PDB entry 6VNW | electron microscopy, 3.44 A resolution | chains I and D of the 8 polymer chains in the assembly

Chain I:
Name: Bardet-Biedl syndrome 9
From: Bos taurus
Reference sequence: E1BHJ5 (E1BHJ5_BOVIN); residue numbers follow UniProt; this construct covers 1-887
Chain sequence (887 residues; each row starts with the number of its first residue):
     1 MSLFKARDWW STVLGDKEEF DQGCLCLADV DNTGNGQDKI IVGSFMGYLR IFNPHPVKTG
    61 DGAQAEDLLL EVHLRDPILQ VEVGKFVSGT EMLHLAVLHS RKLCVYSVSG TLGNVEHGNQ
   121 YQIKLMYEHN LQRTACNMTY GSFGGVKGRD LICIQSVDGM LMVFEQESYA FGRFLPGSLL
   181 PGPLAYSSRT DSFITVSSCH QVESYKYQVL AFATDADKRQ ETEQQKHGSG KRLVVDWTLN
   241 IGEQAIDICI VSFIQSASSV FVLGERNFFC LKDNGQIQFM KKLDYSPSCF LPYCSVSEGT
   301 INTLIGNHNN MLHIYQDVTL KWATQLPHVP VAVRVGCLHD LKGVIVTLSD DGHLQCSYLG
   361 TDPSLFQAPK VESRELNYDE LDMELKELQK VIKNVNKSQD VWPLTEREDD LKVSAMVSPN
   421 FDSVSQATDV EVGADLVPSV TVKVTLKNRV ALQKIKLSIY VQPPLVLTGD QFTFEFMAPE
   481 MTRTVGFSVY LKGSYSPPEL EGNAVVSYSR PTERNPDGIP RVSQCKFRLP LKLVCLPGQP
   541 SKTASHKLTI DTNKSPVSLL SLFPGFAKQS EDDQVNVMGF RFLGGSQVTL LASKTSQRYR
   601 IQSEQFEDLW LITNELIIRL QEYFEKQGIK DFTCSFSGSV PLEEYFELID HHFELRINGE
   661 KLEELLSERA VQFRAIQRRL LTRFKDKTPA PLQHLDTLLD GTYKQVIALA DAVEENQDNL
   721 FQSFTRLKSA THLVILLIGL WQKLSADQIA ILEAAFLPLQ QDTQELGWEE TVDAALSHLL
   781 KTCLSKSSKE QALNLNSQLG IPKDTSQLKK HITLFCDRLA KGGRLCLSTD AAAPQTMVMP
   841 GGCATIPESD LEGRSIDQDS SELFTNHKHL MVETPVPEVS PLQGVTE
Disordered / not traced: 1, 57-62, 214-233, 398-409, 421-438, 568-574, 829-887

Chain D:
Name: BBS1 domain-containing protein
From: Bos taurus
Reference sequence: E1BN34 (E1BN34_BOVIN); residues 2-593 here correspond to UniProt positions 76-667 (UniProt number = residue number + 74)
Chain sequence (592 residues; each row starts with the number of its first residue):
     2 MAATSSSDSD GGKGESEANS KWLDSLSDSM ANIHTFSACL ALADFHGDGE YKLAMGDLGP
    62 DGRQPRLKVL KGHTLVSQKP LPDLPAAAVT FLMASHEPRT PALAIASGPC VYVYKNLKPY
   122 FKFSLPSLPT NPLEQDLWNQ AKEDQIDPLT LKEMLEGIRE KAEVPLSVQS LRFLPLELSE
   182 MEAFVNQHKS KSIRRQTVIT TMTTLKKNLA DEDAVSCLVL GTENKELLVL DPEAFTILAK
   242 MSLPSVPAFL EASGQFDVEF RLAAACRNGS IYILRRDSKR PKYCIELGAQ PVGLVGVHKV
   302 LVVGSNQDSL HGFTYKGKRL WTVQMPAAIL AMNLLEQHSR GLQAVMAALA NEEVRIYHDK
   362 VLLNVIRTPE AVTSLCFGRY GREDNTLIMT TLGGGLIIKI LKRTAVFAEG GGEAGPPPSQ
   422 AIKLNVPRKT RLYVDQTLRE REAGTAMHRT FQADLYLLRL RAARAYVQAL ESSLSPVSLT
   482 AREPLKLHAV VQGLGPTFKL TLHLQNTSTA RPILGLVVCF LYNEVLYALP RAFFKVPLLV
   542 PGLNYPLETF VKSLSDKGIS DIIKVLVLRE GQSTPLLSAH INMPMSEGLA AD
Disordered / not traced: 2-38, 403-423, 480-482, 591-593

Chain I / chain D interface:
Residue-residue contacts (70; chain I residue first):
  Q367(I) - R440(D)
  Q367(I) - A444(D)
  K370(I) - A447(D)
  L376(I) - A454(D)
  L376(I) - Y457(D)  hydrophobic
  L376(I) - L458(D)  hydrophobic
  L381(I) - Y457(D)  hydrophobic
  L381(I) - L458(D)  hydrophobic
  L381(I) - L461(D)
  D382(I) - Y457(D)  hydrogen bond
  E384(I) - R465(D)  salt bridge
  L385(I) - L461(D)  hydrophobic
  L388(I) - A464(D)
  L388(I) - R465(D)
  L388(I) - V468(D)
  I392(I) - Y467(D)  hydrophobic
  I392(I) - V468(D)  hydrophobic
  V395(I) - L471(D)  hydrophobic
  K456(I) - Y523(D)
  K456(I) - E525(D)
  Y460(I) - A533(D)
  Y460(I) - F534(D)
  T473(I) - E525(D)
  N503(I) - F534(D)
  V505(I) - F534(D)  hydrophobic
  S507(I) - L522(D)
  Y508(I) - S574(D)
  T512(I) - E472(D)  hydrogen bond
  R514(I) - E472(D)
  N515(I) - E472(D)  hydrogen bond (backbone-side chain)
  N515(I) - S473(D)  hydrogen bond
  I519(I) - E472(D)
  I519(I) - S473(D)
  P520(I) - L522(D)  hydrophobic
  P520(I) - L567(D)  hydrophobic
  P520(I) - P576(D)
  R521(I) - S574(D)
  R521(I) - T575(D)
  R521(I) - P576(D)
  V522(I) - C520(D)  hydrophobic
  V522(I) - L569(D)  hydrophobic
  V522(I) - Q573(D)
  V522(I) - S574(D)  hydrogen bond (backbone-side chain)
  S523(I) - S574(D)
  Q524(I) - F534(D)
  Q524(I) - E571(D)
  K526(I) - E571(D)  salt bridge
  I751(I) - L515(D)  hydrophobic
  A754(I) - L515(D)  hydrophobic
  A754(I) - L539(D)
  P758(I) - P538(D)  hydrophobic
  Q761(I) - R532(D)  hydrogen bond
  T763(I) - E549(D)
  Q764(I) - K500(D)
  Q764(I) - E549(D)  hydrogen bond
  E765(I) - K500(D)  salt bridge
  E765(I) - P547(D)
  E765(I) - E549(D)
  L766(I) - P547(D)
  L766(I) - L548(D)  hydrophobic
  T771(I) - P538(D)
  H778(I) - P513(D)
  H778(I) - V541(D)
  H778(I) - P542(D)
  L799(I) - L544(D)  hydrophobic
  L799(I) - N545(D)
  L799(I) - Y546(D)  hydrophobic
  L827(I) - P513(D)
  L827(I) - L515(D)  hydrophobic
  S828(I) - A511(D)
Also at the interface, not in a pair above, chain I (50 interface residues in all): F366, A368, Y378, V391, F721, Q760, A774, A775, S797, Q798
Also at the interface, not in a pair above, chain D (50 interface residues in all): T451, R460, Q469, T502, R512, V518, V537, K565

Overview:
Chain I and chain D each contribute 50 residues to their interface, with 7 hydrogen bonds and 3 salt bridges.
Among the polar pairs are E384(I)-R465(D), K526(I)-E571(D) and E765(I)-K500(D).
Chain I is Bardet-Biedl syndrome 9 and chain D is BBS1 domain-containing protein, both from Bos taurus; the
structure, Cryo-EM structure of apo-BBSome, was determined by electron microscopy (same publication as 6VOA).
